9PDB - chains D and G of the 7 polymer chains in the assembly; structure by electron microscopy, 3.83 A resolution.

# Chain D
Protein: Vesicle-fusing ATPase
From: Cricetulus griseus
Notes: EC 3.6.4.6
UniProtKB: P18708 (NSF_CRIGR); residue numbers follow UniProt; this construct covers 1-744
Amino-acid sequence (747 residues; each row starts with the number of its first residue; numbers below 1 keep their minus sign (Gly-2 is residue -2)):
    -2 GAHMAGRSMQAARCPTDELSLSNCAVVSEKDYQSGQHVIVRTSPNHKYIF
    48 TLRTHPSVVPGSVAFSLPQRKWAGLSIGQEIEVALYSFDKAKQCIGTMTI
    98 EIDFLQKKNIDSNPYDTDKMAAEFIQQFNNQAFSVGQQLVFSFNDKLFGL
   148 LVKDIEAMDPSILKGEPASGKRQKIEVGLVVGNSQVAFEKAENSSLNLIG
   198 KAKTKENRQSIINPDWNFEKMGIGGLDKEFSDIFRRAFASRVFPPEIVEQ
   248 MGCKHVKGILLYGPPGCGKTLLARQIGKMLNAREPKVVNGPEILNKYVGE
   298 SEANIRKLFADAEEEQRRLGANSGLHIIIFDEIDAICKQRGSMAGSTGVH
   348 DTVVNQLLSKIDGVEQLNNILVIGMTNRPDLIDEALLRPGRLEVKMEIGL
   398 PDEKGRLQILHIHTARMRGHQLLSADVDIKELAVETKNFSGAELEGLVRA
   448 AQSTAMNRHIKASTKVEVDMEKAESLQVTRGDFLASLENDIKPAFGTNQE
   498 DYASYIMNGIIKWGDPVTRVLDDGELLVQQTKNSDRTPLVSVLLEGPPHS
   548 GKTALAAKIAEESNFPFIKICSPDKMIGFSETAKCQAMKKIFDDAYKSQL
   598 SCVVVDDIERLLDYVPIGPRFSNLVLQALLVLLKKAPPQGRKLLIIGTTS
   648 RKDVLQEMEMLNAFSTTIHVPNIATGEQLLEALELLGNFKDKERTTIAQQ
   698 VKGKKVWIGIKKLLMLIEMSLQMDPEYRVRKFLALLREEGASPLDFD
Disordered / not traced: -2 to 204, 741-744
Construct notes: expression tag (-2 to 0)
Small-molecule neighbours:
  - ADP (adenosine-5'-diphosphate): Gly219, Ile220, Gly221, Leu223, Pro262, Gly263, Cys264, Gly265, Lys266, Thr267, Leu268, Ile406, His410, Gly438, Ala439
  - ATP (adenosine-5'-triphosphate), molecule 1: Asp359, Arg385, Arg388
  - ATP, molecule 2: Met504, Asn505, Gly506, Ile507, Ile508, Trp510, Val514, Pro545, His546, Ser547, Gly548, Lys549, Thr550, Ala551, Asp604, Ile707, Lys708
UniProt features mapped onto this chain:
  - binding site (ATP): Asn505 to Trp510, Pro545 to Leu552
  - binding site (Mg(2+)): Thr550
  - modified residue: Lys105 (N6-acetyllysine), Ser207 (Phosphoserine), Tyr259 (Phosphotyrosine), Ser569 (Phosphoserine)
Reported in the primary citation:
  - binding site for ATP: Asn374, Arg385, Arg388
  - catalytic residues: Asp328, Glu329, Asn374, Arg388
  - binding site for phosphate ion: Glu329
  - mutagenesis - I209N: decreased catalytic activity on ternary SNARE complexes (citing earlier work)
  - mutagenesis - I209N: unchanged catalytic activity on binary SNARE complexes (citing earlier work)
  - post-translational modification sites: Ser207 (citing earlier work)
  - binding site for unknown sequence (chain G): Tyr294

# Chain G
Protein: unknown sequence
From: Cricetulus griseus
Amino-acid sequence (14 residues; each row starts with the number of its first residue; X marks 14 residues of unknown identity (built as UNK)):
     4 XXXXXXXXXXXXXX

# How chain D and chain G interact
Interface residues of chain D (facing chain G), 5 residues: Lys293, Tyr294, Val295, Ser343, Thr344

# Summary
Chain D and chain G make no direct contact in this assembly. Bound to chain D: ATP and ADP. From UniProt: 14
ATP-binding residues and Mg2+-binding residue Thr550(D) on chain D. From the paper: catalytic residues
Asp328(D), Glu329(D) and Asn374(D) among others; I209N of chain D reduces catalytic activity on ternary SNARE
complexes.
Here chain D is Vesicle-fusing ATPase and chain G is unknown sequence, both from Cricetulus griseus. Entry
9PDB (22bin20S complex (NSF-alphaSNAP-2:2 syntaxin-1a:SNAP-25), hydrolyzing, class 22) was determined by
electron microscopy together with 9OJR, 9OJU, 9OJZ, 9OK3, 9OK5, 9OKC and 17 further entries from the same
study.
